Entry 7SQ1 (electron microscopy, 3.80 A resolution); this record covers chains G and I of the 10 polymer chains in the assembly.

# Chain G
Protein: Envelope glycoprotein gp160
Source organism: Human immunodeficiency virus 1
UniProtKB: Q2N0S6 (Q2N0S6_9HIV1); the construct lacks a stretch of the UniProt sequence and is renumbered around it, so the offset changes along the chain: 32-142 = UniProt 31-141; 151-185 = UniProt 142-176; 189-309 = UniProt 188-308; 312-322 = UniProt 309-319; 2 more segments
Chain sequence (472 residues; row label = number of the first residue in the row; note: 14 numbers in that range are skipped by the numbering (no residue carries them; nothing is unmodelled there); a row labelled like 185A-185K holds insertion residues (185A, then the next letters in order)):
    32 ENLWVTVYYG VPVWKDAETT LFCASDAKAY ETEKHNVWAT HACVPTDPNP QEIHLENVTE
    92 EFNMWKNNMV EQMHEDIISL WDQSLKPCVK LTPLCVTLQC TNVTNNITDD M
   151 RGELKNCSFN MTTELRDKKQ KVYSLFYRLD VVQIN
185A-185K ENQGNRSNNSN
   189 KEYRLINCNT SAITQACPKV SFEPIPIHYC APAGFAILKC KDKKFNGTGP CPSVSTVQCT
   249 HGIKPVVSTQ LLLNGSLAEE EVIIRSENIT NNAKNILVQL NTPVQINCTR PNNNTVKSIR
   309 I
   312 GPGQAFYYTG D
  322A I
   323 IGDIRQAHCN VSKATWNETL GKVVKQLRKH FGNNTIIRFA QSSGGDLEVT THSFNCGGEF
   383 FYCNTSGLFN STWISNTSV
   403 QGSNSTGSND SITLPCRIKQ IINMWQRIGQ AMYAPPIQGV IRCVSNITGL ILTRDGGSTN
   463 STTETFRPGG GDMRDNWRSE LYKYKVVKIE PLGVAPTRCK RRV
Unresolved in the structure: 58-65, 185A-185K, 403-411
Sequence notes: conflict Glu106 (Thr105 in Q2N0S6), Ile271 (Met270 in Q2N0S6), Leu288 (Phe287 in Q2N0S6), Val304 (Arg303 in Q2N0S6), Tyr319 (Ala316 in Q2N0S6), Asn332 (Thr330 in Q2N0S6), Gln363 (Asn361 in Q2N0S6), Cys501 (Ala498 in Q2N0S6)
Disulfide bonds: Cys54-Cys74, Cys119-Cys205, Cys126-Cys196, Cys131-Cys157, Cys218-Cys247, Cys228-Cys239, Cys296-Cys331, Cys378-Cys445, Cys385-Cys418
Glycans and other covalent adducts: N-acetylglucosamine (NAG) linked to Asn88, Asn133, Asn137, Asn156, Asn160, Asn197, Asn234, Asn262, Asn276, Asn295, Asn301, Asn332, Asn339, Asn355, Asn386, Asn392, Asn398, Asn448, Asn462
What the authors report for this chain:
  - post-translational modification sites: Asn234, Asn355

# Chain I
Protein: C05 Fab Light chain
Source organism: Mus musculus
Notes: antibody fragment or engineered binder
Chain sequence (111 residues; numbered 1 to 107 plus 4 insertion-coded residues; the number before each row is that of its first residue; a row labelled like 30A-30D holds insertion residues (30A, then the next letters in order)):
     1 DIVLTQSPAS LAVSPGQRAT ISCRPSESVD
30A-30D NYGI
    31 SFMNWFQQKP GQPPKLLIYA ASNRGSGVPA RFTGSGSGTD FSLNIHPMEE DDIAMYFCQQ
    91 SKEVPYTFGG GTKLEIK
Disulfide bonds: Cys23-Cys88

# Chain G / chain I interface
Contacting residue pairs (5; chain G residue first):
  Arg360(G) - Tyr30B(I)
  Ile396(G) - Tyr30B(I)  hydrophobic
  Ile396(G) - Ile30D(I)  hydrophobic
  Val401(G) - Tyr30B(I)
  Thr465(G) - Tyr30B(I)
Other interface residues (no listed pair), chain G (7 interface residues in all): Ile358, Thr394, Thr464
Other interface residues (no listed pair), chain I (4 interface residues in all): Phe32, Tyr96

# Summary
7 residues of chain G and 4 residues of chain I are in contact. The paper reports modification sites Asn234(G)
and Asn355(G).
Chain G is Envelope glycoprotein gp160 (Human immunodeficiency virus 1) and chain I is C05 Fab Light chain
(Mus musculus); the structure, BG505.MD39TS Env trimer in complex with Fab from antibody C05, was determined
by electron microscopy.
